Entry 9DDO (electron microscopy, 2.80 A resolution); this record covers chains C and F of the 8 polymer chains in the assembly.

[Chain C]
Protein: Biopolymer transport protein ExbB
Source organism: Escherichia coli
UniProt: P0ABU7 (EXBB_ECOLI); residues 1-244 here = UniProt positions 1-244
Chain sequence (244 residues; each row starts with the number of its first residue):
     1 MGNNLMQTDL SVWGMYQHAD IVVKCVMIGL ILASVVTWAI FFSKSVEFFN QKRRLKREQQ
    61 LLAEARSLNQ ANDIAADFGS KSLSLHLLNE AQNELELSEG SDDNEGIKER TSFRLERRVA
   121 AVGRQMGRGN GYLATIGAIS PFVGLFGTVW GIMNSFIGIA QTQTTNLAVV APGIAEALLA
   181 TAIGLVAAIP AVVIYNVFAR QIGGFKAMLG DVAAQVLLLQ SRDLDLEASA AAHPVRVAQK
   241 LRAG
Not modelled in the structure: 1-8, 233-244
Ligand contacts: phosphatidylethanolamine (PEV; (1S)-2-{[(2-aminoethoxy)(hydroxy)phosphoryl]oxy}-1-[(palmitoyloxy)methyl]ethyl stearate): Trp38, Phe41, Leu185, Val186, Ile189, Pro190, Val193, Ile194, Val197, Arg200, Gln201
Reported in the primary citation:
  - contacts within the chain: Trp38-Pro190
  - binding site for phosphatidylethanolamine: Arg200

[Chain F]
Protein: Protein TonB
Source organism: Escherichia coli
UniProt: P02929 (TONB_ECOLI); residue numbers follow UniProt; this construct covers 1-239
Chain sequence (261 residues; row label = number of the first residue in the row):
     1 MTLDLPRRFP WPTLLSVCIH GAVVAGLLYT SVHQVIELPA PAQPISVTMV TPADLEPPQA
    61 VQPPPEPVVE PEPEPEPIPE PPKEAPVVIE KPKPKPKPKP KPVKKVQEQP KRDVKPVESR
   121 PASPFENTAP ARLTSSTATA ATSKPVTSVA SGPRALSRNQ PQYPARAQAL RIEGQVKVKF
   181 DVTPDGRVDN VQILSAKPAN MFEREVKNAM RRWRYEPGKP GSGIVVNILF KINGTTEIQG
   241 GGSENLYFQG GSAWSHPQFE K
Not modelled in the structure: 1-9, 33-261
Construct notes: expression tag (240-261)
Swiss-Prot annotation at these positions:
  - region: Glu70 to Pro81 (6 X 2 AA approximate tandem repeats of E-P), Lys91 to Pro102 (6 X 2 AA tandem repeats of K-P)

[Chain C / chain F interface]
Pairs across the interface - 17 pairs, chain C then chain F:
  Ser11(C) - Ser31(F)
  Val12(C) - Leu27(F)  hydrophobic
  Trp13(C) - Leu27(F)
  Trp13(C) - Leu28(F)
  Trp13(C) - Ser31(F)
  Ser34(C) - His20(F)
  Val35(C) - Ser16(F)  hydrogen bond (backbone-side chain)
  Val35(C) - His20(F)
  Trp38(C) - Ser16(F)
  Trp38(C) - His20(F)
  Ala39(C) - Pro12(F)
  Ala39(C) - Thr13(F)
  Ala39(C) - Ser16(F)  hydrogen bond (backbone-side chain)
  Phe42(C) - Trp11(F)
  Phe42(C) - Leu15(F)  hydrophobic
  Ser43(C) - Pro12(F)
  Val46(C) - Trp11(F)  hydrophobic
Other interface residues (no listed pair), chain F (11 interface residues in all): Val17, Val24
From the paper, about this interface:
  - pairs named by the authors: Ser34(C)-Ser16(F), Trp38(C)-His20(F), Ser16(F)-Trp38(C), His20(F)-Ser34(C)
  - interface residues, chain C: Ser34(C), Trp38(C)
  - interface residues, chain F: Ser16(F), His20(F)

[Summary]
Chain C and chain F form an interface of 10 and 11 residues respectively; the contacts include 2 hydrogen
bonds. Polar pairs include Val35(C)-Ser16(F) and Ala39(C)-Ser16(F). The authors report contacts between
Ser34(C) and Ser16(F), Trp38(C) and His20(F) and Ser16(F) and Trp38(C) among others. From the paper: a binding
site for phosphatidylethanolamine at Arg200(C); interface residues Ser34(C), Trp38(C) and Ser16(F) among
others.
Chain C is Biopolymer transport protein ExbB and chain F is Protein TonB, both from Escherichia coli; the
structure, E. coli TonB-ExbBD TonB bound to ExbB chain C, was determined by electron microscopy together with
9DDM, 9DDN, 9DDP and 9DDQ from the same study.
